Entry 1EE5 (X-ray diffraction, 2.40 A resolution); this record covers chains A and B.

Chain A:
Protein: Karyopherin alpha
Organism: Saccharomyces cerevisiae
Notes: fragment: armadilllo-repeat domain
UniProt: Q02821 (IMA1_YEAST); residues 87-510 here = UniProt positions 87-510
Sequence (424 residues; each row starts with the number of its first residue):
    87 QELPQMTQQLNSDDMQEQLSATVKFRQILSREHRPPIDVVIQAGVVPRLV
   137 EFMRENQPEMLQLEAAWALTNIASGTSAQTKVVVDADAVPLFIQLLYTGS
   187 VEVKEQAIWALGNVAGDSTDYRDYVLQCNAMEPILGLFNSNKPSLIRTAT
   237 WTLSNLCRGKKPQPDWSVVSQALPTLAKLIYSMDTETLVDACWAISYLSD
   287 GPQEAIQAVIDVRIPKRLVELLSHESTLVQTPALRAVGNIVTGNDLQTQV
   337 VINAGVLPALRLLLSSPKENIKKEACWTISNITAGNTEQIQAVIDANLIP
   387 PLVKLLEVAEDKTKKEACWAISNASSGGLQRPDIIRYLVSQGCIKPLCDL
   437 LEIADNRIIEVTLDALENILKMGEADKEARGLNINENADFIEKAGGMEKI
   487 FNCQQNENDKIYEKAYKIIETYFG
Unresolved in the structure: 87-89
Sequence notes: engineered mutation Asp-397 (Tyr in Q02821)
Curated features (UniProtKB/Swiss-Prot):
  - mutagenesis: Ser-116 (S116F: In SRP1-31; temperature-sensitive mutant; reduced growth rate and chromosome loss), Glu-145 (E145K: In SRP1-49; temperature-sensitive mutant; alteration in nucleolar and microtubule morphology), Pro-219 (P219Q: In SRP1-1; temperature-sensitive mutant), Asp-286 (D286N: In SRP1-3; temperature-sensitive mutant), Glu-360 (E360K: In SRP1-2; temperature-sensitive mutant), Gly-459 (G459V: In SRP1-54; temperature-sensitive mutant; reduced growth rate)

Chain B:
Protein: Nucleoplasmin
Organism: Xenopus laevis
Notes: fragment: nls (nuclear localization sequence)
UniProt: P05221 (NUPL_XENLA); residues 153-171 here correspond to UniProt positions 152-170 (UniProt number = residue number - 1)
Sequence (19 residues; numbered 153 to 171; the number before each row is that of its first residue):
   153 AVKRPAATKKAGQAKKKKL

How chain A and chain B interact:
Residue-residue contacts (59; chain A residue first):
  His-119(A) with Lys-169(B)
  Pro-121(A) with Lys-169(B)
  Trp-153(A) with Lys-170(B); Leu-171(B)
  Asn-157(A) with Lys-169(B); Lys-170(B), hydrogen bond (side chain-backbone)
  Ala-159(A) with Lys-167(B)
  Ser-160(A) with Lys-168(B); Lys-169(B)
  Gly-161(A) with Lys-167(B), hydrogen bond (backbone-side chain)
  Thr-162(A) with Lys-167(B)
  Gln-192(A) with Lys-170(B)
  Trp-195(A) with Lys-168(B), hydrogen bond (side chain-backbone); Lys-169(B); Lys-170(B)
  Asn-199(A) with Lys-167(B); Lys-168(B), hydrogen bond (side chain-backbone)
  Gly-202(A) with Ala-166(B)
  Asp-203(A) with Lys-167(B), salt bridge
  Trp-237(A) with Gln-165(B), hydrogen bond (side chain-backbone); Ala-166(B); Lys-167(B); Lys-168(B)
  Asn-241(A) with Ala-166(B)
  Arg-244(A) with Ala-163(B); Gly-164(B), hydrogen bond (side chain-backbone); Gln-165(B), hydrogen bond (side chain-backbone); Ala-166(B)
  Lys-246(A) with Lys-161(B)
  Glu-272(A) with Lys-168(B), salt bridge
  Trp-279(A) with Lys-162(B); Ala-163(B); Gly-164(B)
  Tyr-283(A) with Lys-162(B); Ala-163(B); Gly-164(B), hydrogen bond (side chain-backbone)
  Thr-317(A) with Lys-162(B)
  Arg-321(A) with Ala-158(B); Thr-160(B), hydrogen bond (side chain-backbone); Lys-162(B)
  Val-327(A) with Lys-155(B), hydrogen bond (backbone-side chain)
  Thr-328(A) with Lys-155(B); Arg-156(B)
  Gly-329(A) with Lys-155(B), hydrogen bond (backbone-side chain)
  Asn-330(A) with Lys-155(B)
  Thr-334(A) with Lys-155(B), hydrogen bond
  Asn-356(A) with Lys-162(B), hydrogen bond
  Glu-360(A) with Lys-162(B), salt bridge
  Trp-363(A) with Arg-156(B), hydrogen bond (side chain-backbone); Ala-158(B)
  Ser-366(A) with Arg-156(B), hydrogen bond
  Asn-367(A) with Lys-155(B); Arg-156(B), hydrogen bond (side chain-backbone)
  Ala-370(A) with Ala-153(B); Val-154(B); Lys-155(B)
  Glu-402(A) with Arg-156(B), salt bridge
  Trp-405(A) with Arg-156(B)
  Asn-409(A) with Ala-153(B)
Also at the interface, not in a pair above, chain A (45 interface residues in all): Ser-116, Arg-117, Ser-163, Thr-166, Gly-198, Gly-245, Lys-247, Lys-359, Ser-412
Also at the interface, not in a pair above, chain B (18 interface residues in all): Pro-157

In short:
45 residues of chain A face 18 of chain B across their interface, with 16 hydrogen bonds and 4 salt bridges.
Polar contacts include Asp-203(A)/Lys-167(B), Glu-272(A)/Lys-168(B) and Glu-360(A)/Lys-162(B). From UniProt: 6
mutagenesis sites on chain A.
Chain A is Karyopherin alpha (Saccharomyces cerevisiae) and chain B is Nucleoplasmin (Xenopus laevis); the
structure, Yeast karyopherin (importin) alpha in a complex with a nucleoplasmin nls peptide, was determined by
X-ray diffraction together with 1EE4 from the same study.
